Entry 6RDE (electron microscopy, 2.90 A resolution); this record covers chains V and Y of the 20 polymer chains in the assembly.

== Chain V ==
Molecule: ATP synthase subunit alpha
Source organism: Polytomella sp. Pringsheim 198.80
UniProt: A0ZW40 (A0ZW40_9CHLO); numbering as in UniProt (aligned over 1-562)
Chain sequence (562 residues; numbered 1 to 562; the number before each row is that of its first residue):
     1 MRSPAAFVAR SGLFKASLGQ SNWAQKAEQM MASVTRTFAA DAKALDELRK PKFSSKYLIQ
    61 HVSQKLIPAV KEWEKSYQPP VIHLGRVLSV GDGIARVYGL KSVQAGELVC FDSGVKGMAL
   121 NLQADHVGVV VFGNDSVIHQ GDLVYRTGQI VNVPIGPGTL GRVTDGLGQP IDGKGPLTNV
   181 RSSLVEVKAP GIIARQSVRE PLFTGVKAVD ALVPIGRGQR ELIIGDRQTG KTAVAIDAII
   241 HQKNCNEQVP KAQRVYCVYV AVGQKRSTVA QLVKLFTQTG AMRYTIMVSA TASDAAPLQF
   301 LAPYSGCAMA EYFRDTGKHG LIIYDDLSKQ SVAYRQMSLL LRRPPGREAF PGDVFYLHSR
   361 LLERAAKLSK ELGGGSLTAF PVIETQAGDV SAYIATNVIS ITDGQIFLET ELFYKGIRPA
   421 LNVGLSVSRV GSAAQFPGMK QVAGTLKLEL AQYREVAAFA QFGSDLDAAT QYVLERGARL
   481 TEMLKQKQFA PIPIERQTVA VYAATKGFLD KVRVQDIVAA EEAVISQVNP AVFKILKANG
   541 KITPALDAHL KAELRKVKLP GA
Not modelled in the structure: 1-42
Sequence notes: conflict Arg266 (Lys in A0ZW40)
Ion coordination: Mg2+: Thr232 (together with ATP)
Residues lining bound ligands:
  - ADP (adenosine-5'-diphosphate): Val427, Ser428, Arg429
  - ATP (adenosine-5'-triphosphate): Asp226, Arg227, Gln228, Thr229, Gly230, Lys231, Thr232, Ala233, Glu384, Phe413, Arg418, Pro419, Gln486, Lys487, Gln488

== Chain Y ==
Molecule: ATP synthase subunit beta
Source organism: Polytomella sp. Pringsheim 198.80
Notes: EC 7.1.2.2
UniProt: A0ZW41 (A0ZW41_9CHLO); residue numbers follow UniProt; this construct covers 1-574
Chain sequence (574 residues; numbered 1 to 574; the number before each row is that of its first residue):
     1 MALRYAAGLA KNVVQRQGAS LNIARAFAAE PAPAIDAGYV SQVIGPVVDV RFDGELPSIL
    61 SSLEVEGHSV RLVLEVAQHM GDNTVRCIAM DSTDGLVRGQ KVVDTGSPIK VPVGRGTLGR
   121 IMNVIGEPVD EQGPIDAADI WSIHREAPEF TEQSTEQEIL VTGIKVVDLL APYQRGGKIG
   181 LFGGAGVGKT VLIMELINNV AKAHGGFSVF AGVGERTREG NDLYREMIES GVIKLGAERG
   241 NSKCTLVYGQ MNEPPGARAR VALTGLTVAE YFRDIEGQDV LLFVDNIFRF TQANSEVSAL
   301 LGRIPSAVGY QPTLATDLGG LQERITTTTK GSITSVQAVY VPADDLTDPA PATTFAHLDA
   361 TTVLSRSIAE LGIYPAVDPL DSTSRMLNPN VIGAEHYNVA RGVQKVLQDY KNLQDIIAIL
   421 GMDELSEEDK LTVARARKIQ RFLSQPFQVA EVFTGTPGKY VDLADTISGF QGVLTGKYDD
   481 LPEMAFYMVG DIKEVKEKAD KMAKDIASRK EADNKKVSEE LKDIPSLDKL VSEIKEVVIE
   541 EDDGLEEDFK AEALSSETVV LNEEGKSVPL PKKN
Not modelled in the structure: 1-32, 553-574
Sequence notes: conflict Ala350 (Gly in A0ZW41), Leu387 (Arg in A0ZW41)
Ion coordination: Mg2+: Thr190 (together with ADP)
Residues lining bound ligands:
  - ADP (adenosine-5'-diphosphate): Ala185, Gly186, Val187, Gly188, Lys189, Thr190, Val191, Arg216, Glu219, Tyr374, Pro375, Phe447, Ala450, Phe453, Thr454
  - ATP (adenosine-5'-triphosphate): Ser384, Leu387, Tyr397, Arg401

== Interface between chain V and chain Y ==
Contacting residue pairs (95; chain V residue first):
  Ile59(V) - Asp82(Y)
  Leu88(V) - Gly81(Y)
  Ser89(V) - His79(Y)
  Ser89(V) - Met80(Y)  hydrogen bond (side chain-backbone)
  Ser89(V) - Gly81(Y)
  Val90(V) - Ile59(Y)  hydrophobic
  Val90(V) - Gln78(Y)
  Val90(V) - His79(Y)  hydrogen bond (backbone-backbone)
  Gly91(V) - Gln78(Y)
  Asp92(V) - Gln78(Y)  hydrogen bond
  Asp92(V) - Arg303(Y)  salt bridge
  Asn134(V) - Glu146(Y)  hydrogen bond
  Asp135(V) - Ile59(Y)
  Ser136(V) - Ile59(Y)
  Ser136(V) - Leu60(Y)
  His139(V) - Ser58(Y)  hydrogen bond
  His139(V) - His79(Y)
  Gln140(V) - Leu56(Y)
  Gln140(V) - His79(Y)  hydrogen bond (backbone-side chain)
  Gln140(V) - Gly81(Y)  hydrogen bond (side chain-backbone)
  Gln140(V) - Asp82(Y)
  Gln140(V) - Asn83(Y)
  Val163(V) - Phe150(Y)  hydrophobic
  Ile171(V) - Phe150(Y)
  Ile171(V) - Thr151(Y)
  Asp172(V) - Thr151(Y)
  Gly173(V) - Thr151(Y)
  Arg227(V) - Phe355(Y)
  Arg227(V) - Asp381(Y)  salt bridge
  Gln228(V) - Thr383(Y)  hydrogen bond
  Lys265(V) - Lys178(Y)
  Lys265(V) - Glu323(Y)
  Lys265(V) - Ala356(Y)
  Lys265(V) - His357(Y)
  Lys265(V) - Asp359(Y)  salt bridge
  Arg266(V) - Ala147(Y)
  Arg266(V) - Pro148(Y)  hydrogen bond (side chain-backbone)
  Arg266(V) - Glu149(Y)
  Arg266(V) - Gln153(Y)
  Arg266(V) - Glu323(Y)  hydrogen bond (backbone-side chain)
  Ser267(V) - Gln153(Y)  hydrogen bond
  Ser267(V) - Thr326(Y)
  Thr268(V) - Arg385(Y)
  Val269(V) - Phe150(Y)  hydrophobic
  Ala270(V) - Phe150(Y)
  Ala270(V) - Thr155(Y)
  Gln271(V) - Thr155(Y)
  Gln271(V) - Arg385(Y)
  Val273(V) - Phe150(Y)  hydrophobic
  Lys274(V) - Thr155(Y)  hydrogen bond (side chain-backbone)
  Ala292(V) - Gly319(Y)
  Ala292(V) - His357(Y)
  Ser293(V) - Glu323(Y)
  Gln299(V) - Thr316(Y)
  Lys329(V) - Ala356(Y)
  Val332(V) - Ala315(Y)  hydrophobic
  Arg335(V) - Ser306(Y)
  Arg335(V) - Ala307(Y)
  Gln336(V) - Pro312(Y)
  Gln336(V) - Thr313(Y)
  Gln336(V) - Thr316(Y)  hydrogen bond
  Leu339(V) - Ile304(Y)
  Leu339(V) - Pro305(Y)
  Leu339(V) - Ser306(Y)
  Leu339(V) - Pro312(Y)  hydrophobic
  Leu340(V) - Thr313(Y)
  Arg342(V) - Gly302(Y)  hydrogen bond (side chain-backbone)
  Arg342(V) - Arg303(Y)
  Arg342(V) - Ile304(Y)
  Pro345(V) - Ile304(Y)  hydrophobic
  Ala349(V) - Pro305(Y)
  Ala349(V) - Ser306(Y)
  Ala349(V) - Ala307(Y)
  Gln386(V) - Thr347(Y)
  Gln386(V) - Ala352(Y)
  Glu411(V) - Gln408(Y)
  Tyr414(V) - Leu380(Y)
  Tyr414(V) - Ser382(Y)
  Tyr414(V) - Thr383(Y)
  Tyr414(V) - Arg401(Y)
  Tyr414(V) - Gln404(Y)
  Tyr414(V) - Lys405(Y)
  Tyr414(V) - Gln408(Y)
  Lys415(V) - Lys405(Y)
  Lys415(V) - Gln408(Y)
  Lys415(V) - Asp409(Y)
  Lys415(V) - Asn412(Y)
  Arg418(V) - Arg401(Y)
  Gln461(V) - Ile416(Y)
  Gln461(V) - Leu425(Y)
  Gln461(V) - Ser426(Y)  hydrogen bond (backbone-backbone)
  Gln461(V) - Asp429(Y)
  Phe462(V) - Glu424(Y)
  Gly463(V) - Ser426(Y)  hydrogen bond (backbone-side chain)
  Gln488(V) - Asn388(Y)  hydrogen bond
Also at the interface, not in a pair above, chain V (57 interface residues in all): Gln60, Ile138, Gln264, Asp294, Ala296, Arg343, Glu348, Phe413, Gly416, Ser464
Also at the interface, not in a pair above, chain Y (65 interface residues in all): Pro57, Ala77, Glu156, Gln157, Gly320, Leu346, Leu358, Val363, Tyr397, Leu413

== Summary ==
Chain V and chain Y form an interface of 57 and 65 residues respectively, with 17 hydrogen bonds and 3 salt
bridges. Polar contacts include Asp92(V)-Arg303(Y), Arg227(V)-Asp381(Y) and Lys265(V)-Asp359(Y). ATP is bound
between chain V and chain Y. Chain V binds ADP.
Here chain V is ATP synthase subunit alpha and chain Y is ATP synthase subunit beta, both from Polytomella sp.
Pringsheim 198.80. Entry 6RDE (CryoEM structure of Polytomella F-ATP synthase, Primary rotary state 2,
focussed refinement of F1 head and ...) was determined by electron microscopy, deposited together with 6RD4,
6RD5, 6RD6, 6RD7, 6RD8, 6RD9 and 46 further entries.
